PDB entry 1U5Q | X-ray diffraction, 2.10 A resolution | chain A

Chain A:
Name: serine/threonine protein kinase TAO2
Organism: Rattus norvegicus
Notes: fragment: N-terminal Kinase Domain
UniProtKB: Q9JLS3 (Q9JLS3_RAT); residues 1-320 here = UniProt positions 1-320
Sequence (348 residues; numbered -27 to 320; the number before each row is that of its first residue; numbers below 1 keep their minus sign (Met-27 is residue -27)):
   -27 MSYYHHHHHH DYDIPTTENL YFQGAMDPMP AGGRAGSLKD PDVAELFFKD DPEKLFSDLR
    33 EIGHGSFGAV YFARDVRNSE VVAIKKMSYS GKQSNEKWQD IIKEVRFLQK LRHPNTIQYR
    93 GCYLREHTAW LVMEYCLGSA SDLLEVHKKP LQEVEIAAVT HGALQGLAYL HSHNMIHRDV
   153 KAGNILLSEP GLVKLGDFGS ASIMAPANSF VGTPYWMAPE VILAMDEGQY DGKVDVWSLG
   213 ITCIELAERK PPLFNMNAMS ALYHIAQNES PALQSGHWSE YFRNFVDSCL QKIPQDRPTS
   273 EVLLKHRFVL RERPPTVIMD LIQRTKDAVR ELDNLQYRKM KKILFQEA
Unresolved in the structure: -27 to 11
Modified / non-standard residues: Ser181 (phosphoserine; SEP)
Differences from the reference sequence: cloning artifact (-27 to -24, -17 to 0); expression tag (-23 to -18); modified residue (181)
Metal / ion sites: Ca2+: Glu68, Asn180, Ser181
Curated features (UniProtKB/Swiss-Prot):
  - active site: Asp151 (Proton acceptor)
  - binding site (ATP): Ile34 to Val42, Lys57
  - binding site (staurosporine): Glu106 to Cys108, Gly155
  - modified residue (Phosphoserine): Ser9, Ser181
  - mutagenesis: Lys57 (K57A: Loss of activity. Loss of MAPK14 phosphorylation and of PCDH8 internalization)
Reported in the primary citation:
  - post-translational modification sites: Ser181
  - contacts within the chain: Arg150-Ser181, Arg150-Tyr202, Trp188-Glu217 (hydrogen bond), Ala179-Tyr202, Ser181-Tyr202
  - mutagenesis - R221A, K222A: unchanged catalytic activity on MEK6
  - mutagenesis - K120A, K120A/R221A/K222A, R221A/K222A: decreased catalytic activity on MEK6
  - mutagenesis - M176A: unchanged catalytic activity on MEK6/K82M
  - mutagenesis - M147A: decreased catalytic activity on MEK6/K82M

Overview:
The Ca2+ site is built by Glu68, Asn180 and Ser181. Curated annotation (UniProt) lists active-site residue
Asp151, 10 ATP-binding residues, 4 staurosporine-binding residues and one mutagenesis site. From the paper:
K120A, K120A/R221A/K222A and R221A/K222A reduce catalytic activity on MEK6; a modification site at Ser181; 7
substitutions were tested in all.
Chain A is serine/threonine protein kinase TAO2 (Rattus norvegicus); the structure, Crystal Structure of the
TAO2 Kinase Domain: Activation and Specifity of a Ste20p MAP3K, was determined by X-ray diffraction (same
publication as 1U5R).
